Entry 2FK8 (X-ray diffraction, 2.00 A resolution); this record covers chain A.

# Chain A
Molecule: methoxy mycolic acid synthase 4
Organism: Mycobacterium tuberculosis
Notes: EC 2.1.1.-
Chain sequence (318 residues; row label = number of the first residue in the row; numbers below 1 keep their minus sign (Met-16 is residue -16)):
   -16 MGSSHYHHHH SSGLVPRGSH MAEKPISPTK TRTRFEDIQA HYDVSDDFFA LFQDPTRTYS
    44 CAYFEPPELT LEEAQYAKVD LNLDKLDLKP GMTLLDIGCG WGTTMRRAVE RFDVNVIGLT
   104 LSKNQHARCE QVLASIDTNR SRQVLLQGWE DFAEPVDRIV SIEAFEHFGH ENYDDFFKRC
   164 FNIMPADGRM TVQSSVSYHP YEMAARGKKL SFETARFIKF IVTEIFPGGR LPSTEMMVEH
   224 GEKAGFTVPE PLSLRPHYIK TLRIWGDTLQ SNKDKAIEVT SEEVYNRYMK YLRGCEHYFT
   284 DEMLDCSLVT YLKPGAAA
Not modelled in the structure: -16 to 20
Construct notes: expression tag (-16 to 3)
Ligand contacts: S-adenosylmethionine (SAM): Arg40, Thr41, Tyr42, Ser43, Ile80, Gly81, Cys82, Gly83, Leu102, Thr103, Leu104, Ser105, Gln108, Gln130, Gly131, Trp132, Glu133, Ile145, Glu146, Ala147, His150, Phe151, Phe209
Reported in the primary citation:
  - binding site for S-adenosylmethionine: Tyr42, Ser43, Gly81, Gly83, Thr103, Leu104, Trp132, Glu133, Ile145, Phe151
  - conformationally variable residues (helix shift, loop rearrangement): Gln22 to Asp29, Ser105 to Asp120, Phe148 to His150, Ala187 to Lys192, Lys256 to Val267
  - contacts within the chain: Cys44-Cys289, Cys82-Cys112, Glu146-Tyr241 (hydrogen bond), Ile201-Leu214 (hydrophobic contact), Val205-Leu214 (hydrophobic contact), Pro232-Thr293 (water-mediated contact), Tyr241-Tyr274 (water-mediated contact)
  - catalytic residues: Glu146 (proposed by the authors, not directly observed)

# Overview
Chain A binds S-adenosylmethionine. The paper reports the catalytic residue Glu146; a binding site for
S-adenosylmethionine at Tyr42, Ser43 and Gly81 among others.
Chain A is methoxy mycolic acid synthase 4 (Mycobacterium tuberculosis); the structure, Crystal structure of
Hma (MmaA4) from Mycobacterium tuberculosis complexed with S-adenosylmethionine, was determined by X-ray
diffraction, deposited together with 2FK7.
